PDB entry 9CCI | electron microscopy, 2.65 A resolution | chains B and C of the 3 polymer chains in the assembly

[Chain B]
Molecule: M39 Fab heavy chain
Source organism: Homo sapiens
Notes: antibody fragment or engineered binder
Chain sequence (228 residues; each row starts with the number of its first residue):
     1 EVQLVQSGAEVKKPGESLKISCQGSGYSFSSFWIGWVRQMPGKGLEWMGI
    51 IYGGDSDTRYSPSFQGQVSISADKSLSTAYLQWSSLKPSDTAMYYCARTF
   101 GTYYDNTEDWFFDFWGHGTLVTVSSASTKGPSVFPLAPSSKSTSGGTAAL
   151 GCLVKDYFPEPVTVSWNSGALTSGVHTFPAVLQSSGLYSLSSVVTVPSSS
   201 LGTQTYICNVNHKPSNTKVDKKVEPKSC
Disordered / not traced: 227-228
Disulfide bonds: Cys-22/Cys-96, Cys-152/Cys-208

[Chain C]
Molecule: M39 Fab light chain
Source organism: Homo sapiens
Notes: antibody fragment or engineered binder
Chain sequence (209 residues; row label = number of the first residue in the row):
     1 DIQMTQSPSTLSASVGDRVTITCRASQRIGSWVAWYQQRPGKAPKFLIYN
    51 PSTLESGVPSRFSASGSGTEFTLTISSLQPDDFATYYCQQYDAFGQGTKL
   101 EIKRTVAAPSVFIFPPSDEQLKSGTASVVCLLNNFYPREAKVQWKVDNAL
   151 QSGNSQESVTEQDSKDSTYSLSSTLTLSKADYEKHKVYACEVTHQGLSSP
   201 VTKSFNRGE
Disordered / not traced: 1
Disulfide bonds: Cys-23/Cys-88, Cys-130/Cys-190

[Interface between chain B and chain C]
Residue-residue contacts (73):
  Gln-39(B) / Gln-38(C)  hydrogen bond
  Gln-39(B) / Tyr-87(C)
  Gly-44(B) / Tyr-87(C)
  Leu-45(B) / Gln-38(C)
  Leu-45(B) / Pro-44(C)  hydrophobic
  Leu-45(B) / Tyr-87(C)  hydrophobic
  Leu-45(B) / Phe-94(C)
  Trp-47(B) / Tyr-91(C)  hydrogen bond (side chain-backbone)
  Trp-47(B) / Asp-92(C)
  Ile-50(B) / Tyr-91(C)
  Arg-59(B) / Tyr-91(C)  hydrogen bond
  Tyr-95(B) / Gln-38(C)  hydrogen bond
  Tyr-95(B) / Lys-42(C)
  Tyr-95(B) / Ala-43(C)  hydrophobic
  Tyr-95(B) / Pro-44(C)
  Asn-106(B) / Gln-90(C)  hydrogen bond (backbone-side chain)
  Asn-106(B) / Tyr-91(C)
  Thr-107(B) / Gly-30(C)
  Thr-107(B) / Tyr-49(C)
  Thr-107(B) / Gln-90(C)
  Glu-108(B) / Tyr-49(C)
  Glu-108(B) / Gln-90(C)
  Asp-109(B) / Tyr-49(C)  hydrogen bond (backbone-side chain)
  Asp-109(B) / Gln-90(C)
  Trp-110(B) / Gln-89(C)  hydrogen bond (backbone-side chain)
  Trp-110(B) / Gln-90(C)
  Trp-110(B) / Tyr-91(C)  hydrophobic
  Phe-111(B) / Ala-34(C)  hydrophobic
  Phe-111(B) / Tyr-36(C)
  Phe-111(B) / Phe-46(C)  hydrophobic
  Phe-111(B) / Tyr-49(C)  hydrophobic
  Phe-112(B) / Tyr-36(C)  hydrogen bond (backbone-side chain)
  Phe-112(B) / Phe-46(C)
  Phe-112(B) / Gln-89(C)
  Phe-112(B) / Phe-94(C)  hydrophobic
  Asp-113(B) / Phe-46(C)
  Trp-115(B) / Tyr-36(C)
  Trp-115(B) / Pro-44(C)
  Gly-116(B) / Ala-43(C)
  Phe-134(B) / Glu-119(C)
  Phe-134(B) / Gln-120(C)
  Pro-135(B) / Ser-117(C)  hydrogen bond (backbone-side chain)
  Pro-135(B) / Glu-119(C)
  Leu-136(B) / Phe-114(C)
  Leu-136(B) / Val-129(C)  hydrophobic
  Ala-137(B) / Phe-114(C)
  Ser-142(B) / Phe-112(C)
  Ser-144(B) / Phe-112(C)
  Ala-149(B) / Phe-112(C)  hydrophobic
  Ala-149(B) / Phe-114(C)
  Leu-153(B) / Ser-127(C)
  Lys-155(B) / Gln-120(C)
  Lys-155(B) / Thr-125(C)
  His-176(B) / Asn-133(C)
  His-176(B) / Asn-134(C)
  His-176(B) / Ser-170(C)
  Phe-178(B) / Ser-158(C)
  Phe-178(B) / Thr-160(C)
  Phe-178(B) / Ser-170(C)
  Phe-178(B) / Leu-171(C)
  Phe-178(B) / Ser-172(C)
  Pro-179(B) / Ser-158(C)  hydrogen bond (backbone-side chain)
  Pro-179(B) / Val-159(C)
  Pro-179(B) / Thr-160(C)
  Val-181(B) / Gln-156(C)
  Val-181(B) / Glu-157(C)
  Val-181(B) / Ser-158(C)
  Leu-182(B) / Gln-156(C)
  Gln-183(B) / Gln-156(C)
  Val-193(B) / Leu-131(C)  hydrophobic
  Thr-195(B) / Asn-133(C)  hydrogen bond
  Lys-221(B) / Glu-119(C)  salt bridge
  Lys-226(B) / Asp-118(C)  salt bridge
Other interface residues (no listed pair), chain B (46 interface residues in all): Val-37, Lys-43, Glu-46, His-117, Val-133, Pro-138, Thr-147, Leu-150, Thr-177, Ser-191
Other interface residues (no listed pair), chain C (38 interface residues in all): Ile-29, Asp-163, Lys-203

[Overview]
Chain B and chain C form an interface of 46 and 38 residues respectively; the contacts include 11 hydrogen
bonds and 2 salt bridges. Among the polar pairs are Lys-221(B)/Glu-119(C), Lys-226(B)/Asp-118(C) and
Gln-39(B)/Gln-38(C).
Here chain B is M39 Fab heavy chain and chain C is M39 Fab light chain, both from Homo sapiens. Entry 9CCI
(Dissecting human monoclonal antibody responses from mRNA and protein-based booster vaccinations against
XBB1.5 SARS-CoV-2) was determined by electron microscopy.
